PDB entry 9FO7 | electron microscopy, 2.85 A resolution | chains F and S of the 4 polymer chains in the assembly

== Chain F (and S) ==
Name: Cellulose biosynthesis protein BcsF
Source organism: Escherichia coli
Notes: chain S of this document is another copy of the same molecule, construct and numbering; everything in this record applies to it too
Amino-acid sequence (63 residues; numbered 1 to 63; the number before each row is that of its first residue):
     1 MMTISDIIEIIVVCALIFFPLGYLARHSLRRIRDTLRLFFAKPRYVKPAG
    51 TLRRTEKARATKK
Disordered / not traced: 1-6, 54-63 (chain S: 1-3, 54-63)

== How chain F and chain S interact ==
Pairs across the interface (17):
  Ile11(F) - Ile10(S)  hydrophobic
  Ile11(F) - Cys14(S)  hydrogen bond (backbone-side chain)
  Cys14(F) - Ile11(S)
  Cys14(F) - Ala15(S)
  Ala15(F) - Cys14(S)
  Ala15(F) - Phe18(S)
  Phe18(F) - Ala15(S)
  Phe18(F) - Phe19(S)  hydrophobic
  Phe19(F) - Leu21(S)  hydrophobic
  Phe19(F) - Gly22(S)
  Phe19(F) - Ala25(S)  hydrophobic
  Gly22(F) - Phe19(S)
  Tyr23(F) - Arg26(S)
  Tyr23(F) - Leu29(S)
  Arg26(F) - Tyr23(S)
  Arg26(F) - Arg26(S)
  His27(F) - Arg26(S)  hydrogen bond
Also at the interface, not in a pair above, chain F (10 interface residues in all): Ala25
Also at the interface, not in a pair above, chain S (13 interface residues in all): His27

== Overview ==
10 residues of chain F and 13 residues of chain S are in contact, with 2 hydrogen bonds. Polar pairs include
Ile11(F)-Cys14(S) and His27(F)-Arg26(S).
Chain F and chain S are both Cellulose biosynthesis protein BcsF (Escherichia coli); the structure, Cryo-EM
structure of the BcsE2F2 regulatory subcomplex from the E. coli Bcs macrocomplex for cellulose secretion ...,
was determined by electron microscopy (same publication as 9FMV, 9FMZ, 9FNN, 9FP0 and 9FP2).
